PDB entry 1ACV | X-ray diffraction, 1.90 A resolution | chains A and B

[Chain A (and B)]
Molecule: DSBA
Organism: Escherichia coli
Notes: engineered mutation(s): H32S; chain B of this document is another copy of the same molecule, construct and numbering; everything in this record applies to it too
Reference sequence: P24991 (DSBA_ECOLI); residues 1-189 here correspond to UniProt positions 20-208 (UniProt number = residue number + 19)
Chain sequence (189 residues; row label = number of the first residue in the row):
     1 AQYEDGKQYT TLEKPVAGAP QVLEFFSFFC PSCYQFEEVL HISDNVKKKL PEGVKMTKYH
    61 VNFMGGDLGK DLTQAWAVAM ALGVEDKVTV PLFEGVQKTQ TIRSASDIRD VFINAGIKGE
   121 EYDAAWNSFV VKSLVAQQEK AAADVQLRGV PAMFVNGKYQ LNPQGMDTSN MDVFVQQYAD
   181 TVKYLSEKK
Unresolved in the structure: 189
Disulfides: Cys30-Cys33
Reported in the primary citation:
  - conformationally variable residues: Phe36
  - catalytic residues: Cys30 (citing earlier work)

[How chain A and chain B interact]
Residue-residue contacts (27; chain A residue first):
  Tyr34(A) - Pro31(B)
  Gln35(A) - Phe29(B)  hydrogen bond (side chain-backbone)
  Gln35(A) - Met64(B)
  Glu38(A) - Gln100(B)  hydrogen bond (backbone-side chain)
  Val39(A) - Val96(B)
  Val39(A) - Gln100(B)
  Val39(A) - Arg103(B)  hydrogen bond (backbone-side chain)
  His41(A) - Gln100(B)  hydrogen bond
  Gln97(A) - Ser32(B)
  Lys98(A) - Pro31(B)
  Lys98(A) - Ser32(B)
  Lys98(A) - Gln35(B)
  Thr99(A) - Gln35(B)
  Arg103(A) - Thr168(B)
  Asp167(A) - Asp67(B)
  Thr168(A) - Gly66(B)
  Thr168(A) - Asp67(B)  hydrogen bond (side chain-backbone)
  Thr168(A) - Leu68(B)
  Ser169(A) - Asp67(B)
  Ser169(A) - Leu68(B)
  Ser169(A) - Arg103(B)
  Asn170(A) - Arg103(B)
  Asn170(A) - Ser104(B)
  Met171(A) - Phe29(B)  hydrophobic
  Met171(A) - Leu68(B)  hydrophobic
  Met171(A) - Arg103(B)  hydrogen bond (backbone-backbone)
  Asp172(A) - Arg103(B)  salt bridge
Other interface residues (no listed pair), chain A (17 interface residues in all): Leu40, Gln100
Other interface residues (no listed pair), chain B (15 interface residues in all): Tyr34, Gly65

[In short]
The interface between chain A and chain B involves 17 residues on one side and 15 on the other, with 6
hydrogen bonds and 1 salt bridge. Polar pairs include Asp172(A)-Arg103(B), Gln35(A)-Phe29(B) and
Glu38(A)-Gln100(B). From the paper: the catalytic residue Cys30(A); conformational variability at Phe36(A).
Chain A and chain B are both DSBA (Escherichia coli); the structure, Dsba mutant H32S, was determined by X-ray
diffraction (same publication as 1AC1, 1FVK and 1FVJ).
